Entry 7KBL (X-ray diffraction, 2.30 A resolution); this record covers chains A and B.

Chain A (and B):
Name: 2-oxoglutarate carboxylase small subunit
Source organism: Hydrogenobacter thermophilus
Notes: EC 6.4.1.7; fragment: Biotin Carboxylase Domain; chain B of this document is another copy of the same molecule, construct and numbering; everything in this record applies to it too
UniProtKB: D3DJ42 (2OCS_HYDTT); residues 1-472 here = UniProt positions 1-472
Sequence (481 residues; each row starts with the number of its first residue; numbers below 1 keep their minus sign (Met-8 is residue -8)):
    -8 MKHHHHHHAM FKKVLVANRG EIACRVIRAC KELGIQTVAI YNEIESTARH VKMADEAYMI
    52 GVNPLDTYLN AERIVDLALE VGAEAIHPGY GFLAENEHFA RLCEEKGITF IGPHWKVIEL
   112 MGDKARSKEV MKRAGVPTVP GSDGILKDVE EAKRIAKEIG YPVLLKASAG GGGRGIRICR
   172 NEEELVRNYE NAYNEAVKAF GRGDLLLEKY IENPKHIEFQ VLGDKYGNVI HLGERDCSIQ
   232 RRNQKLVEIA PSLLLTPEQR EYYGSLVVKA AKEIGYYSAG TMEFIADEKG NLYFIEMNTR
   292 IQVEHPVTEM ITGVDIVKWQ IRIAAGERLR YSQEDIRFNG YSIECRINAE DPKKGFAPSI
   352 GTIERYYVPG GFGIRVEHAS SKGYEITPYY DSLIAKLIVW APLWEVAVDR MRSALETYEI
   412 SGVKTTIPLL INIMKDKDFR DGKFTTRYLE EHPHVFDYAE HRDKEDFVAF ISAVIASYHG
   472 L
Disordered / not traced: -8 to -1, 160-167, 451-472 (chain B: -8 to 0, 452-472)
Sequence notes: initiating methionine (-8); expression tag (-7 to 0)
Small-molecule neighbours: bicarbonate ion (BCT): Lys236, Asn289, Arg291, Gln293, Val294, Glu295, Arg337
Swiss-Prot annotation at these positions:
  - active site: Arg291
  - binding site (ATP): Lys115, Glu199

Interface between chain A and chain B:
Contacting residue pairs (65):
  Arg19(A) - Pro360(B)
  Arg19(A) - Gly361(B)  hydrogen bond (side chain-backbone)
  Arg19(A) - Ile365(B)
  Arg19(A) - Ser404(B)  hydrogen bond (side chain-backbone)
  Arg19(A) - Ala405(B)
  Arg19(A) - Thr408(B)  hydrogen bond
  Lys22(A) - Arg403(B)  hydrogen bond (backbone-side chain)
  Lys22(A) - Ser404(B)
  Lys22(A) - Glu407(B)  salt bridge
  Glu23(A) - Asp400(B)
  Glu23(A) - Arg401(B)  salt bridge
  Glu23(A) - Ser404(B)  hydrogen bond (backbone-side chain)
  Arg40(A) - Tyr358(B)
  Arg40(A) - Glu410(B)  salt bridge
  Lys43(A) - Glu410(B)  salt bridge
  Met44(A) - Thr408(B)
  Glu300(A) - Phe363(B)
  Gly304(A) - Phe363(B)
  Asp306(A) - Phe363(B)
  Asp306(A) - Arg401(B)  salt bridge
  Lys309(A) - Arg401(B)
  Tyr357(A) - Ser372(B)
  Tyr358(A) - Arg40(B)
  Tyr358(A) - His369(B)  hydrogen bond (side chain-backbone)
  Tyr358(A) - Ala370(B)  hydrophobic
  Tyr358(A) - Ser371(B)
  Val359(A) - His369(B)  hydrogen bond (backbone-side chain)
  Pro360(A) - Arg19(B)
  Gly361(A) - Arg19(B)  hydrogen bond (backbone-side chain)
  Gly361(A) - Val367(B)
  Gly362(A) - Arg366(B)
  Gly362(A) - Val367(B)
  Gly362(A) - Glu368(B)
  Phe363(A) - Glu300(B)
  Phe363(A) - Gly304(B)
  Phe363(A) - Val305(B)
  Phe363(A) - Asp306(B)
  Phe363(A) - Arg366(B)
  Ile365(A) - Arg19(B)
  Ile365(A) - Ile365(B)
  Arg366(A) - Gly362(B)
  Arg366(A) - Phe363(B)
  Val367(A) - Gly361(B)
  Val367(A) - Gly362(B)
  Glu368(A) - Gly362(B)
  His369(A) - Tyr358(B)  hydrogen bond (backbone-side chain)
  His369(A) - Val359(B)  hydrogen bond (side chain-backbone)
  Ser371(A) - Tyr358(B)
  Ser372(A) - Tyr357(B)  hydrogen bond (side chain-backbone)
  Ser372(A) - Tyr358(B)
  Lys373(A) - Lys373(B)
  Asp400(A) - Glu23(B)
  Arg401(A) - Glu23(B)  salt bridge
  Arg401(A) - Asp306(B)  salt bridge
  Arg401(A) - Lys309(B)
  Arg403(A) - Lys22(B)  hydrogen bond (side chain-backbone)
  Ser404(A) - Arg19(B)  hydrogen bond (backbone-side chain)
  Ser404(A) - Lys22(B)
  Ser404(A) - Glu23(B)  hydrogen bond (side chain-backbone)
  Ala405(A) - Arg19(B)
  Glu407(A) - Lys22(B)  salt bridge
  Thr408(A) - Arg19(B)  hydrogen bond
  Thr408(A) - Met44(B)
  Glu410(A) - Arg40(B)  salt bridge
  Glu410(A) - Lys43(B)  salt bridge
Interface residues without a listed pair, chain A (38 interface residues in all): Met301, Val305, Arg356, Ala370, Val397
Interface residues without a listed pair, chain B (38 interface residues in all): Arg16, Arg356, Val397

Summary:
The chain A/chain B interface involves 38 residues from each chain; the contacts include 15 hydrogen bonds and
10 salt bridges. Polar contacts include Lys22(A)-Glu407(B), Glu23(A)-Arg401(B) and Arg40(A)-Glu410(B). Bound
to chain A: bicarbonate ion.
Both chains are 2-oxoglutarate carboxylase small subunit (Hydrogenobacter thermophilus). Entry 7KBL (Biotin
Carboxylase domain of Thermophilic 2-Oxoglutarate Carboxylase bound to Bicarbonate) was determined by X-ray
diffraction, deposited together with 7KC7 and 7KCT.
